PDB entry 6RUM | X-ray diffraction, 1.60 A resolution | chain A

Chain A:
Protein: GFP-LAMA-G97 a GFP enhancer nanobody with cpDHFR insertion
From: lama glama
Notes: EC 1.5.1.3
Reference sequence: P0ABQ4 (DYR_ECOLI); the construct has insertions or renumbered stretches relative to UniProt, so the offset changes along the chain: 98-233 = UniProt 24-159; 239-261 = UniProt 1-23
Chain sequence (279 residues; row label = number of the first residue in the row; a row labelled like 82A-82C holds insertion residues (82A, then the next letters in order); numbering starts at 0):
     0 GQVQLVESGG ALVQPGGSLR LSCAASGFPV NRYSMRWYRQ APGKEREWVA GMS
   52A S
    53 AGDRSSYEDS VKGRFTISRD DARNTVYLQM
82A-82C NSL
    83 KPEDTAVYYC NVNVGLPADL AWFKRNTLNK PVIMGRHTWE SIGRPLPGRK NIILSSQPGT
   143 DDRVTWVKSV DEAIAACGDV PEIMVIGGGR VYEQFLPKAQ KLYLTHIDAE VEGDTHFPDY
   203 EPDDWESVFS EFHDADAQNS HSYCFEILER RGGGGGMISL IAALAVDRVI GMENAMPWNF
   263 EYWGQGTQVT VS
Unresolved in the structure: 0, 235-236
Construct notes: linker (234-238)
Curated features (UniProtKB/Swiss-Prot):
  - binding site (substrate): Asp101, Arg126, Arg131, Thr187, Ile243
  - binding site (NADP(+)): His119, Thr120, Ser137, Ser138, Lys150, Gly169 to Gln176, Ala245, Val251 to Ala257
Small-molecule neighbours:
  - NADPH (NDP; NADPH dihydro-nicotinamide-adenine-dinucleotide phosphate): Gly117, Arg118, His119, Thr120, Ser123, Leu136, Ser137, Ser138, Gln139, Lys150, Ser151, Val152, Ile168, Gly169, Gly170, Gly171, Arg172, Val173, Tyr174, Gln176, Thr197, Ala244, Ala245, Ile252, Gly253, Met254, Asn256, Ala257, Met258, Trp260
  - trimethoprim (TOP): Asn95, Asp101, Leu102, Trp104, Phe105, Ser123, Ile124, Arg126, Leu128, Ile168, Tyr174, Thr187, Ile243, Ala244, Ala245, Met258, Asn261

In short:
Ligands of chain A: trimethoprim and NADPH. Curated annotation (UniProt) lists 5 substrate-binding residues
and 21 NADP+-binding residues.
Chain A is GFP-LAMA-G97 a GFP enhancer nanobody with cpDHFR insertion (lama glama); the structure, Crystal
structure of GFP-LAMA-G97 - a GFP enhancer nanobody with cpDHFR insertion and TMP and NADPH, was determined by
X-ray diffraction, deposited together with 6RUL.
